5DT1 - chains H and L; structure by X-ray diffraction, 1.95 A resolution.

Chain H:
Molecule: Fab Heavy chain of broadly neutralizing antibody VRC26.25
From: Homo sapiens
Notes: antibody fragment or engineered binder
Sequence (257 residues; each row starts with the number of its first residue; a row labelled like 82A-82C holds insertion residues (82A, then the next letters in order)):
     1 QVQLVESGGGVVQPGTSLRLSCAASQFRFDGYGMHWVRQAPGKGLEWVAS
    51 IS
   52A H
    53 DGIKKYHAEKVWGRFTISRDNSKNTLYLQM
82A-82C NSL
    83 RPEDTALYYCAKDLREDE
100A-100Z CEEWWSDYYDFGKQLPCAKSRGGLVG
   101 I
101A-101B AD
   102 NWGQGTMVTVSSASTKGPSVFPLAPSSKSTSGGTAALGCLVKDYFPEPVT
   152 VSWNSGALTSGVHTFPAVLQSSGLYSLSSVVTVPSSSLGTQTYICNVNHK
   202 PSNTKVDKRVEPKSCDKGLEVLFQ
Disordered / not traced: 1, 215-225
Modified / non-standard residues: Tyr100H (O-sulfo-L-tyrosine; TYS); Tyr100I (O-sulfo-L-tyrosine; TYS)
Disulfides: Cys22-Cys92, Cys100A-Cys100Q, Cys140-Cys196

Chain L:
Molecule: Fab Light chain of broadly neutralizing antibody VRC26.25
From: Homo sapiens
Notes: antibody fragment or engineered binder
Sequence (217 residues; each row starts with the number of its first residue; note: 1 number in that range is skipped by the numbering (no residue carries it; nothing is unmodelled there); a row labelled like 27A-27B holds insertion residues (27A, then the next letters in order)):
     1 QSVLTQPPS
    11 VSAAPGQKVTISCSGNT
27A-27B SN
    28 IGNNFVSWYQQRPGRAPQLLIYETDKRPSGIPDRFSASKSGTSGTLAITG
    78 LQTGDEADYYCATWAASL
95A-95C SSA
    96 RVFGTGTKVIV
  106A L
   107 VQPKANPTVTLFPPSSEELQANKATLVCLISDFYPGAVTVAWKADSSPVK
   157 AGVETTTPSKQSNNKYAASSYLSLTPEQWKSHRSYSCQVTHEGSTVEKTV
   207 APTECS
Disordered / not traced: 211-212
Disulfides: Cys23-Cys88, Cys134-Cys193
Covalently attached groups: N-acetylglucosamine (NAG) linked to Asn26

How chain H and chain L interact:
Contacting residue pairs (78):
  His35(H) - Trp91(L)
  Val37(H) - Phe98(L)  hydrophobic
  Gln39(H) - Gln38(L)  hydrogen bond
  Gln39(H) - Tyr87(L)  hydrogen bond
  Gly42(H) - Thr163(L)
  Lys43(H) - Tyr87(L)
  Lys43(H) - Thr161(L)
  Gly44(H) - Tyr87(L)
  Leu45(H) - Pro44(L)  hydrophobic
  Leu45(H) - Tyr87(L)
  Leu45(H) - Phe98(L)
  Glu46(H) - Phe98(L)
  Trp47(H) - Thr90(L)  hydrogen bond (side chain-backbone)
  Trp47(H) - Trp91(L)
  Trp47(H) - Arg96(L)
  Trp47(H) - Val97(L)  hydrogen bond (side chain-backbone)
  Trp47(H) - Phe98(L)
  Ser50(H) - Trp91(L)  hydrogen bond
  Tyr58(H) - Ala93(L)
  Tyr58(H) - Arg96(L)
  His59(H) - Arg96(L)  hydrogen bond (backbone-side chain)
  Glu61(H) - Gln1(L)
  Glu61(H) - Ser95A(L)
  Trp64(H) - Ser95A(L)
  Tyr91(H) - Gln38(L)  hydrogen bond
  Tyr91(H) - Arg42(L)
  Tyr91(H) - Ala43(L)  hydrophobic
  Tyr91(H) - Pro44(L)
  Leu100X(H) - Trp91(L)  hydrophobic
  Val100Y(H) - Trp91(L)
  Gly100Z(H) - Trp91(L)
  Ile101(H) - Tyr36(L)
  Ile101(H) - Leu46(L)  hydrophobic
  Ile101(H) - Tyr49(L)  hydrophobic
  Ala101A(H) - Tyr36(L)  hydrogen bond (backbone-side chain)
  Ala101A(H) - Leu46(L)
  Asp101B(H) - Leu46(L)
  Trp103(H) - Tyr36(L)  hydrophobic
  Trp103(H) - Pro44(L)
  Gly104(H) - Ala43(L)
  Gln105(H) - Ala43(L)
  Val121(H) - Glu123(L)
  Phe122(H) - Ser121(L)
  Phe122(H) - Glu123(L)
  Phe122(H) - Glu124(L)
  Pro123(H) - Ser121(L)
  Pro123(H) - Glu123(L)
  Leu124(H) - Phe118(L)  hydrophobic
  Ala125(H) - Phe118(L)
  Lys129(H) - Thr205(L)
  Lys129(H) - Val206(L)
  Lys129(H) - Ala207(L)
  Lys129(H) - Glu210(L)  hydrogen bond (side chain-backbone)
  Ala137(H) - Phe118(L)
  Leu141(H) - Tyr177(L)  hydrophobic
  Lys143(H) - Glu124(L)  salt bridge
  Lys143(H) - Lys129(L)
  Lys143(H) - Thr131(L)
  His164(H) - Ser137(L)
  His164(H) - Gln167(L)  hydrogen bond
  His164(H) - Ala173(L)
  Phe166(H) - Leu135(L)  hydrophobic
  Phe166(H) - Ile136(L)
  Phe166(H) - Ala173(L)  hydrophobic
  Phe166(H) - Ala174(L)
  Pro167(H) - Ser165(L)
  Ala168(H) - Thr162(L)
  Val169(H) - Glu160(L)
  Val169(H) - Thr162(L)
  Val169(H) - Tyr177(L)  hydrophobic
  Gln171(H) - Glu160(L)
  Ser172(H) - Glu160(L)  hydrogen bond (backbone-side chain)
  Leu178(H) - Tyr177(L)
  Ser179(H) - Val133(L)
  Ser179(H) - Leu135(L)
  Ser179(H) - Tyr177(L)  hydrogen bond
  Val181(H) - Leu135(L)  hydrophobic
  Lys209(H) - Glu123(L)  salt bridge
Interface residues without a listed pair, chain H (53 interface residues in all): Lys62, Leu96, Ser130, Leu138, Gly139, Asp144, Leu170, Ser177, Lys214
Interface residues without a listed pair, chain L (42 interface residues in all): Glu50, Thr116, Ser175

Overview:
53 residues of chain H and 42 residues of chain L are in contact, with 12 hydrogen bonds and 2 salt bridges.
Polar contacts include Lys143(H)-Glu124(L), Lys209(H)-Glu123(L) and Gln39(H)-Gln38(L). N-acetylglucosamine is
covalently linked to Asn26(L).
Chain H is Fab Heavy chain of broadly neutralizing antibody VRC26.25 and chain L is Fab Light chain of broadly
neutralizing antibody VRC26.25, both from Homo sapiens; the structure, Crystal structure of human Fab
CAP256-VRC26.25, a potent V1V2-directed HIV-1 broadly neutralizing antibody, was determined by X-ray
diffraction.
